5WNS - chains A and N of the 21 polymer chains in the assembly; structure by X-ray diffraction, 3.50 A resolution.

Chain A:
Molecule: 16S Ribosomal RNA rRNA
From: Thermus thermophilus HB8
Sequence (1522 nucleotides; numbered 0 to 1544 plus 19 insertion-coded residues; 42 numbers in that range are skipped by the numbering (no residue carries them; nothing is unmodelled there); the number before each row is that of its first residue; a row labelled like 190A-190L holds insertion residues (190A, then the next letters in order); numbering starts at 0):
     0 UUUGUUGGAG AGUUUGAUCC UGGCUCAGGG UGAACGCUGG CGGCGUGCCU AAGACAUGCA
    60 AGUCGUGCGG G
    73 CCGCGGGGUU UU
    88 ACUCCG
    95 UGGUC
   101 AGCGGCGGAC GGGUGAGUAA CGCGUGGGU
  129A G
   130 ACCUACCCGG AAGAGGGGGA CAACCCGGGG AAACUCGGGC UAAUCCCCCA UGUGGACCCG
   190 C
190A-190L CCCUUGGGGUGU
   191 GUCCAAAGGG CUUU
   216 GCCCGCUUCC GGAUGGGCCC GCGUCCCAUC AGCUAGUUGG UGGGGUAAUG GCCCACCAAG
   276 GCGACGACGG GUAGCCGGUC UGAGAGGAUG GCCGGCCACA GGGGCACUGA GACACGGGCC
   336 CCACUCCUAC GGGAGGCAGC AGUUAGGAAU CUUCCGCAAU GGGCGCAAGC CUGACGGAGC
   396 GACGCCGCUU GGAGGAAGAA GCCCUUCGGG GUGUAAACUC CUGAA
   442 CCCGGGACGA AACCCCCGAC GA
   474 GGGGACUGAC GGUACCGGG
   494 GUAAUAGCGC CGGCCAACUC CGUGCCAGCA GCCGCGGUAA UACGGAGGGC GCGAGCGUUA
   554 CCCGGAUUCA CUGGGCGUAA AGGGCGUGUA GGCGGCCUGG GGCGUCCCAU GUGAAAGACC
   614 ACGGCUCAAC CGUGGGGGAG CGUGGGAUAC GCUCAGGCUA GACGGUGGGA GAGGGUGGUG
   674 GAAUUCCCGG AGUAGCGGUG AAAUGCGCAG AUACCGGGAG GAACGCCGAU GGCGAAGGCA
   734 GCCACCUGGU CCACCCGUGA CGCUGAGGCG CGAAAGCGUG GGGAGCAAAC CGGAUUAGAU
   794 ACCCGGGUAG UCCACGCCCU AAACGAUGCG CGCUAGGUCU CUGGGUCU
   848 CCUGGGGGCC GAAGCUAACG CGUUAAGCGC GCCGCCUGGG GAGUACGGCC GCAAGGCUGA
   908 AACUCAAAGG AAUUGACGGG GGCCCGCACA AGCGGUGGAG CAUGUGGUUU AAUUCGAAGX
   968 AACGCGAAGA ACCUUACCAG GCCUUGACAU GCUAGG
 1003A G
  1004 AACCCGGGUG AAAGCCUGGG GUGCCCC
1030A-1030D GCGA
  1031 GGGGAGCCCU AGCACAGGUG CUGCAUGGCC GUCGUCAGCU CGUGCCGUGA GGUGUUGGGU
  1091 UAAGUCCCGC AACGAGCGCA ACCCCCGCCG UUAGUUGCCA GCGGUUCGGC CGGGCACUCU
  1151 AACGGGACUG CCCGCGAAA
  1171 GCGGGAGGAA GGAGGGGACG ACGUCUGGUC AGCAUGGCCC UUACGGCCUG GGCGACACAC
  1231 GUGCUACAAU GCCCACUACA AAGCGAUGCC ACCCGGCAAC GGGGAGCUAA UCGCAAAAAG
  1291 GUGGGCCCAG UUCGGAUUGG GGUCUGCAAC CCGACCCCAU GAAGCCGGAA UCGCUAGUAA
  1351 UCGCGGAUCA G
 1361A C
  1362 CAUGCCGCGG UGAAUACGUU CCCGGGCCUU GUACACACXG CCXGUXACGC CAUGGGAGCG
  1422 GGCUCUACCC GAAGUCGCCG GG
  1446 AGCCUACGGG
  1459 CAGGCGCCGA GGGUAGGGCC CGUGACUGGG GCGAAGUCGU AACAAGGUAG CUGUACCGGA
  1519 AGGUGCGGCU GGAUCCACUC CUUUCU
Unresolved in the structure: 0-4, 1534-1538
Glycans and other covalent adducts: covalent link U82-5MC_1400
Modified residues: PSU (pseudouridine-5'-monophosphate) at position 516, 7MG (7N-methyl-8-hydroguanosine-5'-monophosphate) at position 527, M2G (N2-dimethylguanosine-5'-monophosphate) at position 966, 5MC (5-methylcytidine-5'-monophosphate) at position 967, 2MG (2N-methylguanosine-5'-monophosphate) at position 1207, 5MC (5-methylcytidine-5'-monophosphate) at position 1400, 4OC (4n,o2'-methylcytidine-5'-monophosphate) at position 1402, 5MC (5-methylcytidine-5'-monophosphate) at position 1404, 5MC (5-methylcytidine-5'-monophosphate) at position 1407, UR3 (3-methyluridine-5'-monophoshate) at position 1498, MA6 (6N-dimethyladenosine-5'-monophoshate) at position 1518, MA6 (6N-dimethyladenosine-5'-monophoshate) at position 1519, PSU (pseudouridine-5'-monophosphate) at position 1540, PSU (pseudouridine-5'-monophosphate) at position 1541
Sequence notes: conflict C1534 (A132811 in 55771382), A1535 (C132812 in 55771382)

Chain N:
Name: 30S ribosomal protein S14 type Z
From: Thermus thermophilus (strain HB8 / ATCC 27634 / DSM 579)
Reference sequence: P0DOY6 (RS14Z_THET8); numbering as in UniProt (aligned over 2-61)
Chain sequence (60 residues; row label = number of the first residue in the row):
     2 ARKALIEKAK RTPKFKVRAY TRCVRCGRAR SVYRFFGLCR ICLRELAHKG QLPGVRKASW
Curated features (UniProtKB/Swiss-Prot):
  - binding site (Zn(2+)): Cys24, Cys27, Cys40, Cys43

Chain A / chain N interface:
Contacting residue pairs - 72 pairs, chain A then chain N:
  G973(A) - Arg29(N)  phosphate contact
  G973(A) - Arg41(N)  hydrogen bond to the phosphate
  A974(A) - Arg29(N)  salt bridge to the phosphate
  A974(A) - Arg31(N)  base contact
  A974(A) - Ser32(N)  phosphate contact
  A974(A) - Arg41(N)  salt bridge to the phosphate
  A975(A) - Ser32(N)  hydrogen bond to the sugar
  A975(A) - Tyr34(N)  hydrogen bond to the base
  G976(A) - Arg31(N)  phosphate contact
  G976(A) - Ser32(N)  phosphate contact
  G976(A) - Val33(N)  phosphate contact
  A977(A) - Arg31(N)  salt bridge to the phosphate
  C979(A) - Val18(N)  base contact
  C979(A) - Arg19(N)  hydrogen bond to the base
  C980(A) - Arg19(N)  sugar contact
  C980(A) - Tyr21(N)  sugar contact
  U981(A) - Leu6(N)  phosphate contact
  U981(A) - Glu8(N)  phosphate contact
  U981(A) - Tyr21(N)  hydrogen bond to the phosphate
  U981(A) - Ala30(N)  hydrogen bond to the sugar
  U982(A) - Arg23(N)  salt bridge to the phosphate
  U982(A) - Ala30(N)  phosphate contact
  U982(A) - Arg31(N)  hydrogen bond to the base
  A983(A) - Arg3(N)  salt bridge to the phosphate
  A983(A) - Leu6(N)  phosphate contact
  A994(A) - Lys4(N)  base contact
  A994(A) - Ala5(N)  base contact
  A994(A) - Lys11(N)  hydrogen bond to the sugar
  C995(A) - Lys4(N)  hydrogen bond to the base
  A1015(A) - Lys15(N)  sugar contact
  G1047(A) - Lys4(N)  salt bridge to the phosphate
  G1048(A) - Arg3(N)  phosphate contact
  G1048(A) - Lys4(N)  phosphate contact
  U1049(A) - Arg3(N)  hydrogen bond to the sugar
  C1059(A) - Arg45(N)  hydrogen bond to the phosphate
  C1060(A) - Arg45(N)  salt bridge to the phosphate
  C1114(A) - Ser60(N)  hydrogen bond to the sugar
  C1115(A) - Ser60(N)  sugar contact
  C1115(A) - Trp61(N)  sugar contact
  G1186(A) - Ser60(N)  base contact
  G1186(A) - Trp61(N)  hydrogen bond to the base
  G1187(A) - Ser60(N)  hydrogen bond to the base
  G1187(A) - Trp61(N)  hydrogen bond to the sugar
  A1188(A) - Lys58(N)  hydrogen bond to the phosphate
  A1188(A) - Ser60(N)  hydrogen bond to the sugar
  C1189(A) - Lys58(N)  salt bridge to the phosphate
  G1202(A) - Cys27(N)  hydrogen bond to the sugar
  G1202(A) - Ile42(N)  base contact
  G1202(A) - Glu46(N)  hydrogen bond to the base
  C1203(A) - Ala2(N)  phosphate contact
  G1216(A) - Arg3(N)  salt bridge to the phosphate
  C1217(A) - Ala5(N)  phosphate contact
  C1217(A) - Glu8(N)  phosphate contact
  U1219(A) - Lys15(N)  salt bridge to the phosphate
  U1219(A) - Arg19(N)  salt bridge to the phosphate
  G1316(A) - Lys17(N)  salt bridge to the phosphate
  G1316(A) - Val18(N)  sugar contact
  C1317(A) - Phe16(N)  stacking on the base
  C1317(A) - Lys17(N)  hydrogen bond to the phosphate
  C1317(A) - Val18(N)  base contact
  A1357(A) - Tyr34(N)  sugar contact
  U1358(A) - Thr22(N)  phosphate contact
  U1358(A) - Val33(N)  sugar contact
  U1358(A) - Tyr34(N)  sugar contact
  U1358(A) - Arg35(N)  hydrogen bond to the phosphate
  U1358(A) - Phe36(N)  phosphate contact
  C1359(A) - Thr22(N)  hydrogen bond to the phosphate
  C1359(A) - Arg35(N)  salt bridge to the phosphate
  A1360(A) - Val18(N)  base contact
  A1360(A) - Ala20(N)  phosphate contact
  G1368(A) - Trp61(N)  phosphate contact
  C1369(A) - Trp61(N)  hydrogen bond to the phosphate
Also at the interface, not in a pair above, chain A (40 interface residues in all): C1113, C1218, A1318
Also at the interface, not in a pair above, chain N (35 interface residues in all): Cys43, Arg57, Ala59

Summary:
40 residues of chain A face 35 of chain N across their interface, with 23 hydrogen bonds, 13 salt bridges and
1 aromatic stacking contact. Polar pairs include A975(A)-Tyr34(N), C979(A)-Arg19(N) and U982(A)-Arg31(N).
Curated annotation (UniProt) lists 4 Zn2+-binding residues on chain N.
Here chain A is 16S Ribosomal RNA rRNA (Thermus thermophilus HB8) and chain N is 30S ribosomal protein S14
type Z (Thermus thermophilus (strain HB8 / ATCC 27634 / DSM 579)). Entry 5WNS (Crystal Structure of 30S
ribosomal subunit from Thermus thermophilus) was determined by X-ray diffraction (same publication as 5WNP,
5WNQ, 5WNR, 5WNT, 5WNU and 5WNV).
